3NMZ - chains A and B of the 4 polymer chains in the assembly; structure by X-ray diffraction, 3.01 A resolution.

Chain A (and B):
Molecule: APC variant protein
Organism: Homo sapiens
Notes: fragment: Armadiilo repeats domain; chain B of this document is another copy of the same molecule, construct and numbering; everything in this record applies to it too
Reference sequence: Q4LE70 (Q4LE70_HUMAN); residues 303-739 here correspond to UniProt positions 305-741 (UniProt number = residue number + 2)
Chain sequence (458 residues; each row starts with the number of its first residue):
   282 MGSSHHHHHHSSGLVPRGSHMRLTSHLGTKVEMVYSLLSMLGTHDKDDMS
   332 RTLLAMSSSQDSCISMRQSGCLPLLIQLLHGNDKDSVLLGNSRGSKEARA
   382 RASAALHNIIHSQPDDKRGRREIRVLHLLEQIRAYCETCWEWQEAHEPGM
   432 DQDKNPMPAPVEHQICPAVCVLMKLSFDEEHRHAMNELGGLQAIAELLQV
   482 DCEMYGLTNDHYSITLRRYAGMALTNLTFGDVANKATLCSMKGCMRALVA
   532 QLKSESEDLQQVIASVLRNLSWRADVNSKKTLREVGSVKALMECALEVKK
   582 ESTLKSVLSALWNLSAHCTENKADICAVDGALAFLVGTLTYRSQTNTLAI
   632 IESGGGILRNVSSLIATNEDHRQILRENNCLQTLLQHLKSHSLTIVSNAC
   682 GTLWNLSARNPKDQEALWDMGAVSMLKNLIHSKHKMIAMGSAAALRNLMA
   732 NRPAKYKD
Unresolved in the structure: 282-325, 370-372, 438-439, 737-739 (chain B: 282-325, 366-371, 438-439, 734-739)
Sequence notes: expression tag (282-302)
From the paper describing this entry:
  - mutagenesis - F458K, N507K, F510K, N550K: decreased catalytic activity with Rho guanine nucleotide exchange factor 4
  - mutagenesis - F458K, N507K, F510K, N550K: decreased catalytic activity (GEF activity of Asef)

How chain A and chain B interact:
Pairs across the interface (23):
  Gln-349(A) / His-598(B)
  Gln-349(A) / Cys-599(B)
  Gly-351(A) / Val-557(B)
  Asp-396(A) / Met-717(B)
  Asp-396(A) / Met-720(B)
  Lys-398(A) / His-715(B)
  Arg-401(A) / Lys-716(B)
  Arg-401(A) / Met-720(B)
  Glu-460(A) / Arg-554(B)  salt bridge
  Glu-461(A) / Arg-554(B)  salt bridge
  His-464(A) / Arg-554(B)
  Arg-554(A) / Glu-460(B)  salt bridge
  Arg-554(A) / Glu-461(B)  salt bridge
  Arg-554(A) / His-464(B)  hydrogen bond
  Val-557(A) / Gln-349(B)
  Val-557(A) / Ser-350(B)
  Val-557(A) / Gly-351(B)
  His-598(A) / Gln-349(B)  hydrogen bond (backbone-side chain)
  Cys-599(A) / Gln-349(B)
  Lys-716(A) / Arg-401(B)
  Met-717(A) / Asp-396(B)
  Met-717(A) / Asp-397(B)
  Met-720(A) / Asp-396(B)
Also at the interface, not in a pair above, chain A (18 interface residues in all): Arg-348, Asp-397, Arg-399
Also at the interface, not in a pair above, chain B (19 interface residues in all): Lys-398, Thr-600

Summary:
18 residues of chain A face 19 of chain B across their interface; the contacts include 2 hydrogen bonds and 4
salt bridges. Polar pairs include Glu-460(A)/Arg-554(B), Glu-461(A)/Arg-554(B) and Arg-554(A)/His-464(B). From
the paper: F458K, N507K and F510K of chain A, among others, reduce catalytic activity with Rho guanine
nucleotide exchange factor 4; F458K, N507K and F510K of chain A, among others, reduce catalytic activity (GEF
activity of Asef).
Chain A and chain B are both APC variant protein (Homo sapiens); the structure, Crystal structure of APC
complexed with Asef, was determined by X-ray diffraction, deposited together with 3NMW and 3NMX.
